Entry 7UR4 (electron microscopy, 3.34 A resolution); this record covers chains H and L of the 9 polymer chains in the assembly.

Chain H:
Name: MPV467 Fab Heavy chain
Organism: Homo sapiens
Notes: antibody fragment or engineered binder
Chain sequence (223 residues; numbered 4 to 215 plus 11 insertion-coded residues; the number before each row is that of its first residue; a row labelled like 82A-82C holds insertion residues (82A, then the next letters in order)):
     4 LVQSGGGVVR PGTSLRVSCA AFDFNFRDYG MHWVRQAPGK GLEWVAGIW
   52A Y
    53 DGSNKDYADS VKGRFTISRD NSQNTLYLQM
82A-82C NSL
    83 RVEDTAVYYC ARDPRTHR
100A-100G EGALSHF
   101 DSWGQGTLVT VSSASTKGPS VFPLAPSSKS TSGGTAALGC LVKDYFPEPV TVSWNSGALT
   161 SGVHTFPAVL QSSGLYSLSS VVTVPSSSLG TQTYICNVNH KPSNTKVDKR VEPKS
Disordered / not traced: 114-215
Cystine bridges: Cys22-Cys92

Chain L:
Name: MPV467 Fab Light chain
Organism: Homo sapiens
Notes: antibody fragment or engineered binder
Chain sequence (211 residues; row label = number of the first residue in the row; note: 1 number in that range is skipped by the numbering (no residue carries it; nothing is unmodelled there); a row labelled like 95A-95B holds insertion residues (95A, then the next letters in order)):
     3 ELTQDPA
    11 VSVALGQTVR ITCQGDSLRN YFAGWYQQKP GQAPLLVLYG ENIRPSGIPD RFSGSSSGNT
    71 VSLTITGAQA EDEADYYCNS RDNSG
95A-95B NH
    96 WVFGGGTRLT VLGQPKAAPS VTLFPPSSEE LQANKATLVC LISDFYPGAV TVAWKADSSP
   156 VKAGVETTTP SKQSNNKYAA SSYLSLTPEQ WKSHRSYSCQ VTHEGSTVEK TVAPTEC
Disordered / not traced: 108-212
Cystine bridges: Cys23-Cys88

How chain H and chain L interact:
Residue-residue contacts (39):
  His35(H) - Trp96(L)
  Gln39(H) - Gln38(L)  hydrogen bond
  Leu45(H) - Tyr87(L)  hydrophobic
  Leu45(H) - Phe98(L)
  Trp47(H) - Asn95A(L)
  Trp47(H) - His95B(L)
  Trp47(H) - Trp96(L)
  Asp58(H) - Asn95A(L)  hydrogen bond
  Tyr59(H) - His95B(L)  hydrogen bond (backbone-side chain)
  Tyr91(H) - Gln38(L)
  Tyr91(H) - Ala43(L)  hydrophobic
  Arg97(H) - Arg91(L)
  Arg97(H) - Trp96(L)
  Arg100(H) - Arg91(L)
  Arg100(H) - Asn95A(L)
  Gly100B(H) - Arg91(L)  hydrogen bond (backbone-side chain)
  Ala100C(H) - Tyr31(L)
  Ala100C(H) - Phe32(L)  hydrogen bond (backbone-backbone)
  Ala100C(H) - Arg91(L)
  Leu100D(H) - Arg91(L)  hydrogen bond (backbone-side chain)
  Ser100E(H) - Tyr31(L)
  Ser100E(H) - Phe32(L)
  Ser100E(H) - Asn89(L)  hydrogen bond (backbone-side chain)
  Ser100E(H) - Ser90(L)
  Ser100E(H) - Arg91(L)  hydrogen bond
  Ser100E(H) - Trp96(L)  hydrogen bond (backbone-side chain)
  His100F(H) - Gly34(L)
  His100F(H) - Tyr36(L)
  His100F(H) - Leu46(L)
  His100F(H) - Tyr49(L)
  His100F(H) - Asn89(L)
  Phe100G(H) - Tyr36(L)  hydrogen bond (backbone-side chain)
  Phe100G(H) - Leu46(L)
  Phe100G(H) - Trp96(L)
  Phe100G(H) - Phe98(L)  hydrophobic
  Trp103(H) - Tyr36(L)
  Trp103(H) - Pro44(L)
  Trp103(H) - Phe98(L)  hydrophobic
  Gly104(H) - Ala43(L)
Other interface residues (no listed pair), chain H (22 interface residues in all): Val37, Lys43, Gly44, Asp95, Asp101
Other interface residues (no listed pair), chain L (20 interface residues in all): Asn30, Gly41, Gln42

Summary:
22 residues of chain H face 20 of chain L across their interface, with 10 hydrogen bonds. Polar contacts
include Gln39(H)-Gln38(L), Asp58(H)-Asn95A(L) and Tyr59(H)-His95B(L).
Here chain H is MPV467 Fab Heavy chain and chain L is MPV467 Fab Light chain, both from Homo sapiens. Entry
7UR4 (Cryo-EM Structure of the Neutralizing Antibody MPV467 in Complex with Prefusion Human Metapneumovirus F
Glycoprotein) was determined by electron microscopy.
